PDB entry 3RUB | X-ray diffraction, 2.00 A resolution | chains L and S

== Chain L ==
Protein: Ribulose 1,5-bisphosphate carboxylase/oxygenase, form III
Source organism: Nicotiana tabacum
Notes: EC 4.1.1.39
UniProt: P00876 (RBL_TOBAC); residue numbers follow UniProt; this construct covers 1-477
Amino-acid sequence (477 residues; row label = number of the first residue in the row):
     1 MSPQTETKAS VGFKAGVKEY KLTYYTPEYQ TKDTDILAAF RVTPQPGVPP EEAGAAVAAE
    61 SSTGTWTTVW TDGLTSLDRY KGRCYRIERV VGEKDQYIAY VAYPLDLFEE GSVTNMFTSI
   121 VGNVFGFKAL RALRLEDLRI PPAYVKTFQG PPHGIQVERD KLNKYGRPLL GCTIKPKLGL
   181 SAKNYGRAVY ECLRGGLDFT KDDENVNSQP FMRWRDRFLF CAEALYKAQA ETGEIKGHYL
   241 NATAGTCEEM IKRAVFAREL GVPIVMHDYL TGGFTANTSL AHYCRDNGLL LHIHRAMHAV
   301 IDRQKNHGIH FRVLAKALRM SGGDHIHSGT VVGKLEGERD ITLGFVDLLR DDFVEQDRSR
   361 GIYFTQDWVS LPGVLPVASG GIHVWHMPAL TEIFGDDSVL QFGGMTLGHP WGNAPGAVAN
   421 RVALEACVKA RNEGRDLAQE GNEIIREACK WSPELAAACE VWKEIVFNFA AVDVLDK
Disordered / not traced: 1-21, 64-68, 468-477
Sequence notes: conflict Val377 (Glu in P00876), Met405 (Gly in P00876)
Disulfide bonds: Cys247 forms a disulfide with the same residue of a neighbouring copy of this chain
Disulfide bonds: Cys172-Cys192
Ligand contacts: asparagine (ASN): Lys463, Glu464, Val466, Phe467
Swiss-Prot annotation at these positions:
  - active site (Proton acceptor): Lys175, His294
  - binding site (substrate): Asn123, Thr173, Lys177, Arg295, His327, Ser379
  - binding site (Mg(2+)): Lys201, Asp203, Glu204
  - site: Lys334 (Transition state stabilizer)
  - modified residue: Pro3 (N-acetylproline), Lys14 (N6,N6,N6-trimethyllysine), Lys201 (N6-carboxylysine)
  - natural variant: Met405 (G405M: this construct carries the variant)

== Chain S ==
Protein: Ribulose 1,5-bisphosphate carboxylase/oxygenase, form III
Notes: EC 4.1.1.39
UniProt: P69249 (RBS_TOBAC); residues 1-123 here correspond to UniProt positions 58-180 (UniProt number = residue number + 57)
Amino-acid sequence (123 residues; numbered 1 to 123; the number before each row is that of its first residue):
     1 MQVWPPINKK KYETLSYLPD LSQEQLLSEV EYLLKNGWVP CLEFETEHGF VYRENNKSPG
    61 YYDGRYWTMW KLPMFGCTDA TQVLAEVEEA KKAYPQAWIR IIGFDNVRQV QCISFIAYKP
   121 EGY

== Chain L / chain S interface ==
Contacting residue pairs (71):
  Gln156(L) with Arg108(S), hydrogen bond; Val110(S)
  Lys161(L) with Gly60(S); Arg65(S), hydrogen bond (backbone-side chain)
  Asn163(L) with Glu13(S); Arg65(S); Arg100(S)
  Lys164(L) with Glu13(S), salt bridge
  Tyr165(L) with Thr14(S), hydrogen bond (backbone-side chain); Gln111(S)
  Gly166(L) with Thr14(S); Cys112(S)
  Arg167(L) with Glu13(S), salt bridge; Thr14(S)
  Arg194(L) with Trp4(S), hydrogen bond (side chain-backbone); Pro5(S); Pro6(S)
  Gly195(L) with Tyr17(S)
  Gly196(L) with Tyr17(S), hydrogen bond (backbone-side chain)
  Tyr226(L) with Arg53(S), hydrogen bond
  Gln229(L) with Val51(S); Tyr62(S)
  Ala230(L) with Lys10(S), hydrogen bond (backbone-side chain)
  Glu231(L) with Pro6(S); Lys10(S), hydrogen bond (backbone-side chain)
  Thr232(L) with Lys10(S); Lys11(S), hydrogen bond (backbone-backbone)
  Gly233(L) with Phe50(S)
  Glu234(L) with Lys11(S); Tyr12(S); Glu13(S), hydrogen bond (side chain-backbone); Ser16(S)
  Ile235(L) with Val51(S), hydrophobic; Tyr62(S), hydrophobic
  Arg258(L) with Ser58(S); Pro59(S)
  Gly261(L) with Arg53(S), hydrogen bond (backbone-side chain); Lys57(S); Pro59(S)
  Val262(L) with Pro59(S)
  Pro263(L) with Tyr62(S)
  Asn287(L) with Pro59(S)
  Gly288(L) with Pro59(S)
  Leu289(L) with Pro59(S), hydrophobic
  Asp397(L) with Arg108(S), salt bridge
  Pro410(L) with Met1(S)
  Trp411(L) with Met1(S); Gln2(S)
  Val418(L) with Trp4(S), hydrophobic
  Arg421(L) with Glu13(S), hydrogen bond (side chain-backbone); Tyr17(S)
  Glu425(L) with Glu13(S); Thr14(S); Leu15(S), hydrogen bond (side chain-backbone); Ser16(S), hydrogen bond (side chain-backbone); Tyr17(S), hydrogen bond (side chain-backbone); Leu18(S)
  Ala426(L) with Leu18(S)
  Lys429(L) with Leu18(S); Gln25(S); Glu29(S)
  Arg431(L) with Tyr32(S)
  Asn432(L) with Glu29(S), hydrogen bond; Tyr32(S)
  Glu433(L) with Gln25(S); Ser28(S)
  Trp451(L) with Tyr17(S); Leu18(S), hydrophobic; Pro19(S)
  Pro453(L) with Gln2(S)
  Glu454(L) with Trp4(S)
Also at the interface, not in a pair above, chain L (47 interface residues in all): Asp160, Asp198, Lys236, Asp396, Ala414, Pro415, Val422, Val428
Also at the interface, not in a pair above, chain S (37 interface residues in all): Lys9, Leu21, Ile113, Ser114

== Overview ==
47 residues of chain L and 37 residues of chain S are in contact, with 16 hydrogen bonds and 3 salt bridges.
Among the polar pairs are Lys164(L)-Glu13(S), Arg167(L)-Glu13(S) and Asp397(L)-Arg108(S). Ligands of chain L:
asparagine.
Chain L is Ribulose 1,5-bisphosphate carboxylase/oxygenase, form III (Nicotiana tabacum) and chain S is
Ribulose 1,5-bisphosphate carboxylase/oxygenase, form III; the structure, Crystal structure of the unactivated
form of ribulose-1,5-bisphosphate carboxylase(slash)oxygenase from tobacco refined at 2.0-angstroms
resolution, was determined by X-ray diffraction.
